3AZE - chains G and J of the 10 polymer chains in the assembly; structure by X-ray diffraction, 3.00 A resolution.

[Chain G]
Protein: Histone H2A type 1-B/E
From: Homo sapiens
Reference sequence: P04908 (H2A1B_HUMAN); residues 0-129 here correspond to UniProt positions 1-130 (UniProt number = residue number + 1)
Sequence (133 residues; each row starts with the number of its first residue; numbers below 1 keep their minus sign (Gly-3 is residue -3)):
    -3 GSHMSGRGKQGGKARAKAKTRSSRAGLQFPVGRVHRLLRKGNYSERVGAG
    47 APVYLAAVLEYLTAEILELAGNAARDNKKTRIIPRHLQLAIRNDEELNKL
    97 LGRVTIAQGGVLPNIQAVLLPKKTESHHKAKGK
Not modelled in the structure: -3 to 14, 119-129
Differences from the reference sequence: expression tag (-3 to -1)

[Chain J]
Molecule: 146-nt DNA strand
Sequence (146 nucleotides; row label = number of the first residue in the row):
   147 ATCAATATCCACCTGCAGATTCTACCAAAAGTGTATTTGGAAACTGCTCC
   197 ATCAAAAGGCATGTTCAGCTGAATTCAGCTGAACATGCCTTTTGATGGAG
   247 CAGTTTCCAAATACACTTTTGGTAGAATCTGCAGGTGGATATTGAT
Not modelled in the structure: 147-148
Ion coordination: Mn2+ near DG217 (its only coordinating residue here)

[Interface between chain G and chain J]
Pairs across the interface (12):
  Lys15(G) with DG177(J), sugar contact; DT178(J), phosphate contact
  Thr16(G) with DG177(J), phosphate contact
  Arg17(G) with DG177(J), salt bridge to the phosphate
  Arg20(G) with DT178(J), salt bridge to the phosphate
  Gly28(G) with DG177(J), phosphate contact
  Arg29(G) with DA176(J), phosphate contact
  Arg32(G) with DA175(J), salt bridge to the phosphate; DA176(J), salt bridge to the phosphate
  Arg42(G) with DT184(J), sugar contact
  Arg77(G) with DT166(J), salt bridge to the phosphate; DT167(J), salt bridge to the phosphate
Also at the interface, not in a pair above, chain G (11 interface residues in all): Ser18, Lys74
Also at the interface, not in a pair above, chain J (9 interface residues in all): DC158, DG185

[Overview]
The interface between chain G and chain J involves 11 residues on one side and 9 on the other; the contacts
include 6 salt bridges. Polar contacts include Arg17(G)-DG177(J), Arg20(G)-DT178(J) and Arg32(G)-DA175(J).
Chain G is Histone H2A type 1-B/E (Homo sapiens) and chain J is a 146-nt DNA strand; the structure, Crystal
Structure of Human Nucleosome Core Particle Containing H3K64Q mutation, was determined by X-ray diffraction,
deposited together with 3AYW, 3AZF, 3AZG, 3AZH, 3AZJ, 3AZK and 3 further entries.
